9J34 - chains D and C of the 4 polymer chains in the assembly; structure by electron microscopy, 2.51 A resolution.

Chain D (and C):
Name: Cyclic nucleotide-gated ion channel 1
From: Arabidopsis thaliana
Notes: chain C of this document is another copy of the same molecule, construct and numbering; everything in this record applies to it too
UniProtKB: O65717 (CNGC1_ARATH); residues 1-716 here = UniProt positions 1-716
Chain sequence (716 residues; row label = number of the first residue in the row):
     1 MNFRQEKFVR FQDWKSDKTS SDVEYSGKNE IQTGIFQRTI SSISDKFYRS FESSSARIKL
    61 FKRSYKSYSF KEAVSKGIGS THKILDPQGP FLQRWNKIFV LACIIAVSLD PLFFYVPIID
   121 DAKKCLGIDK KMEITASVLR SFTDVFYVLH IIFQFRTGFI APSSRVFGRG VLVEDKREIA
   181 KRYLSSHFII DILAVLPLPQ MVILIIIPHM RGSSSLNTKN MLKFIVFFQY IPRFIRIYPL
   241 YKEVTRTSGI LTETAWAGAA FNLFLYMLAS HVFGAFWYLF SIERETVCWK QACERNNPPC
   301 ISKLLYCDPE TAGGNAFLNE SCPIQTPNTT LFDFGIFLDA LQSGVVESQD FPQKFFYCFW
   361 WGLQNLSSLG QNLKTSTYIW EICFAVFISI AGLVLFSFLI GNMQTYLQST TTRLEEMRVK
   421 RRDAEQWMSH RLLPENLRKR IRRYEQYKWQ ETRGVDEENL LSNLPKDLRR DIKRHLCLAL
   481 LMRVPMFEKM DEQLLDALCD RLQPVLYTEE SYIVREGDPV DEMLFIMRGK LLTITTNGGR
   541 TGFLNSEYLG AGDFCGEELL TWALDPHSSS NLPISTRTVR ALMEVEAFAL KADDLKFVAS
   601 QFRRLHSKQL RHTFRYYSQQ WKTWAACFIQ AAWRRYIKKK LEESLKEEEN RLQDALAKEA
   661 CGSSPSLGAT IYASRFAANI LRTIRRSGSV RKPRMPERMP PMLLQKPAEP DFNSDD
Unresolved in the structure: 1-83, 163-169, 248-251, 538-543, 567, 604-716
Cystine bridges: C125-C307, C288-C322, C293-C300
Metal / ion sites: Ca2+: Q371 (shared with 1 residue of chain A; 1 residue of chain B)

Chain D / chain C interface:
Contacting residue pairs - 98 pairs, chain D then chain C:
  T247(D) with R453(C)
  E253(D) with M417(C); R418(C), salt bridge; R421(C), salt bridge
  T254(D) with R418(C), hydrogen bond (backbone-side chain)
  L369(D) with S367(C)
  G370(D) with W360(C); Q364(C), hydrogen bond (backbone-side chain)
  Q371(D) with Q364(C), hydrogen bond (backbone-side chain); S368(C); Q371(C); N372(C)
  L373(D) with W360(C); Q364(C), hydrogen bond (backbone-side chain)
  T375(D) with W360(C), hydrogen bond
  S376(D) with Y357(C)
  T377(D) with S343(C); Q353(C), hydrogen bond (backbone-side chain)
  I379(D) with P352(C); Q353(C)
  I382(D) with F356(C); Y357(C), hydrophobic; W360(C), hydrophobic
  C383(D) with F356(C), hydrophobic
  A385(D) with W360(C)
  V386(D) with F359(C), hydrophobic; W360(C), hydrophobic; L363(C), hydrophobic
  S389(D) with W360(C); L363(C)
  I390(D) with L263(C), hydrophobic; M267(C), hydrophobic
  L393(D) with Y266(C); S367(C); F396(C), hydrophobic; L399(C), hydrophobic
  F396(D) with F396(C), hydrophobic
  S397(D) with L399(C); I400(C); M403(C), hydrogen bond
  F398(D) with M403(C), hydrophobic; Y406(C), hydrophobic; L407(C), hydrophobic
  I400(D) with I400(C), hydrophobic; Q404(C)
  G401(D) with Q404(C); L407(C)
  N402(D) with L407(C)
  Q404(D) with Q404(C), hydrogen bond
  T405(D) with Q408(C)
  Q408(D) with Q408(C), hydrogen bond; E415(C)
  S409(D) with E415(C); R422(C), hydrogen bond (backbone-side chain)
  T412(D) with E415(C); V419(C)
  R413(D) with V419(C); D423(C), salt bridge
  E451(D) with H430(C), salt bridge
  T452(D) with Q426(C)
  R453(D) with Q426(C)
  V455(D) with D423(C); Q426(C)
  E457(D) with W427(C), hydrogen bond; R431(C), salt bridge
  L460(D) with W427(C), hydrophobic; E445(C)
  L461(D) with W427(C), hydrophobic
  N463(D) with Y444(C); K448(C), hydrogen bond (backbone-side chain)
  L464(D) with Y444(C), hydrophobic
  P465(D) with Y444(C)
  K466(D) with D521(C), salt bridge
  D467(D) with R440(C), salt bridge; S511(C), hydrogen bond; Y512(C), hydrogen bond (side chain-backbone)
  L468(D) with R440(C); I441(C), hydrophobic
  R470(D) with R515(C); D518(C), salt bridge
  D471(D) with L437(C); R440(C), salt bridge
  I472(D) with L437(C), hydrophobic; I441(C), hydrophobic
  H475(D) with L432(C); L433(C); P434(C); L437(C)
  L476(D) with R431(C); L433(C), hydrophobic
  Q493(D) with G517(C), hydrogen bond (side chain-backbone); D518(C), hydrogen bond; P519(C)
  P504(D) with R431(C)
  M527(D) with R431(C)
  E586(D) with H430(C), salt bridge; R431(C), salt bridge
  Q601(D) with N571(C)
Also at the interface, not in a pair above, chain D (57 interface residues in all): A255, N372, V394, T410
Also at the interface, not in a pair above, chain C (56 interface residues in all): L414, A424, I513

In short:
The interface between chain D and chain C involves 57 residues on one side and 56 on the other; the contacts
include 16 hydrogen bonds and 11 salt bridges. Among the polar pairs are E253(D)-R418(C), E253(D)-R421(C) and
R413(D)-D423(C).
Both chains are Cyclic nucleotide-gated ion channel 1 (Arabidopsis thaliana). Entry 9J34 (Cryo-EM structure of
Arabidopsis CNGC1) was determined by electron microscopy, deposited together with 9J35 and 9J36.
